Entry 6MUG (X-ray diffraction, 2.95 A resolution); this record covers chains G and L of the 6 polymer chains in the assembly.

Chain G:
Protein: Envelope glycoprotein gp160
From: Human immunodeficiency virus 1
Notes: fragment: gp120
UniProtKB: B3UES2 (B3UES2_9HIV1); the construct lacks a stretch of the UniProt sequence and is renumbered around it, so the offset changes along the chain: 31-135 = UniProt 29-133; 153-184 = UniProt 155-186; 189-309 = UniProt 198-318; 312-321 = UniProt 319-328; 3 more segments
Amino-acid sequence (489 residues; row label = number of the first residue in the row; note: 27 numbers in that range are skipped by the numbering (no residue carries them; nothing is unmodelled there); a row labelled like 135A-135U holds insertion residues (135A, then the next letters in order)):
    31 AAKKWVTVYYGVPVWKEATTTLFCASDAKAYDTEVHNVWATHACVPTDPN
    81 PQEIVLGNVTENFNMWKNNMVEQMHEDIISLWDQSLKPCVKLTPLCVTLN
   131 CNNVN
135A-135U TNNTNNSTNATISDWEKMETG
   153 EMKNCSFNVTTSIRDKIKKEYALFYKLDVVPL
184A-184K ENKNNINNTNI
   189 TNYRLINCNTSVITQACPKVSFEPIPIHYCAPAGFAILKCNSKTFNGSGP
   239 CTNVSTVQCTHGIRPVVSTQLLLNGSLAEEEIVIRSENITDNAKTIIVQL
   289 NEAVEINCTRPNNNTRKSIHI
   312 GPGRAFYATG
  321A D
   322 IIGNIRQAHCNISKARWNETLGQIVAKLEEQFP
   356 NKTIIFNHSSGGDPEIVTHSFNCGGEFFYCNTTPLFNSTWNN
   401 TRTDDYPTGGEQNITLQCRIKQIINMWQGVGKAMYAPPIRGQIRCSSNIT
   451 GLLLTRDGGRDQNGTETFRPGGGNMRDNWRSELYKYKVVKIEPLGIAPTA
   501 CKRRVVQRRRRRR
Disordered / not traced: 31, 59-63, 135A-135U, 184A-184K, 356, 366-367, 401-410, 458-462, 505-513
Disulfide bonds: Cys54-Cys74, Cys119-Cys205, Cys126-Cys196, Cys131-Cys157, Cys218-Cys247, Cys228-Cys239, Cys296-Cys331, Cys378-Cys445, Cys385-Cys418
Covalent attachments: glycan linked to Asn88, Asn332; N-acetylglucosamine (NAG) linked to Asn156, Asn160, Asn197, Asn234, Asn241, Asn262, Asn276, Asn295, Asn301, Asn362, Asn386, Asn392, Asn413, Asn448
Differences from the reference sequence: conflict Cys501 (Ala505 in B3UES2); expression tag (508-513)
Ligand contacts: JYS (1-[4-(benzenecarbonyl)piperazin-1-yl]-2-(4-bromo-7-fluoro-1H-indol-3-yl)ethane-1,2-dione): Ile108, Ile109, Trp112, Asp113, Val255, Thr257, Ser375, Phe376, Phe382, Tyr384, Ile424, Asn425, Met426, Trp427, Lys432, Ala433, Met434, Met475

Chain L:
Protein: 3H109L Fab light chain
From: Homo sapiens
Notes: engineered mutation(s): E184M, S188M; antibody fragment or engineered binder
Amino-acid sequence (217 residues; row label = number of the first residue in the row; a row labelled like 67A-67C holds insertion residues (67A, then the next letters in order)):
     3 SVTSYVRPLSVALGETASISCGRQALGSRAVQWYQHRPGQAPILLIYNNQ
    53 DRPSGIPERFSGTPD
67A-67C INF
    68 GTRATLTISGVEAGDEADYYCHMWDSRS
95A-95C GFS
    96 WSFGGATRLTVLGQPKAAPSVTLFPPSSEELQANKATLVCLISDFYPGAV
   146 TVAWKADSSPVKAGVETTTPSKQSNNKYAASSYLSLTPMQWKMHKSYSCQ
   196 VTHEGSTVEKTVAPTECS
Disordered / not traced: 3-5, 211-213
Disulfide bonds: Cys23-Cys88, Cys135-Cys194

Interface between chain G and chain L:
Contacting residue pairs (8):
  Ile322(G) with Arg94(L), hydrogen bond (backbone-side chain)
  Ile323(G) with Phe67C(L), hydrophobic
  Gly324(G) with Leu28(L), hydrogen bond (backbone-backbone); Phe67C(L); Arg94(L), hydrogen bond (backbone-side chain)
  Asn325(G) with Gly29(L); Ser30(L), hydrogen bond; Ser93(L), hydrogen bond
Also at the interface, not in a pair above, chain G (5 interface residues in all): Ile326

Overview:
5 residues of chain G face 6 of chain L across their interface, with 5 hydrogen bonds. Among the polar pairs
are Ile322(G)-Arg94(L), Gly324(G)-Arg94(L) and Asn325(G)-Ser30(L). Chain G binds compound JYS. Covalently
linked N-acetylglucosamine: at Asn88(G), Asn156(G), Asn160(G), Asn197(G), Asn234(G) and Asn241(G) and 10 more.
Chain G is Envelope glycoprotein gp160 (Human immunodeficiency virus 1) and chain L is 3H109L Fab light chain
(Homo sapiens); the structure, Crystal Structure of HIV-1 B41 SOSIP.664 Prefusion Env Trimer Bound to Small
Molecule HIV-1 Entry Inhibitor ..., was determined by X-ray diffraction (same publication as 6MTJ, 6MTN, 6MU6,
6MU7, 6MU8 and 6MUF).
